Entry 6MMR (electron microscopy, 5.13 A resolution (low resolution: residue-level contacts below are approximate; hydrogen-bond / salt-bridge calls are withheld)); this record covers chains B and C of the 4 polymer chains in the assembly.

== Chain B ==
Name: Glutamate receptor ionotropic, NMDA 2A
From: Rattus norvegicus
UniProtKB: Q00959 (NMDE1_RAT); numbering as in UniProt (aligned over 1-837)
Amino-acid sequence (837 residues; each row starts with the number of its first residue):
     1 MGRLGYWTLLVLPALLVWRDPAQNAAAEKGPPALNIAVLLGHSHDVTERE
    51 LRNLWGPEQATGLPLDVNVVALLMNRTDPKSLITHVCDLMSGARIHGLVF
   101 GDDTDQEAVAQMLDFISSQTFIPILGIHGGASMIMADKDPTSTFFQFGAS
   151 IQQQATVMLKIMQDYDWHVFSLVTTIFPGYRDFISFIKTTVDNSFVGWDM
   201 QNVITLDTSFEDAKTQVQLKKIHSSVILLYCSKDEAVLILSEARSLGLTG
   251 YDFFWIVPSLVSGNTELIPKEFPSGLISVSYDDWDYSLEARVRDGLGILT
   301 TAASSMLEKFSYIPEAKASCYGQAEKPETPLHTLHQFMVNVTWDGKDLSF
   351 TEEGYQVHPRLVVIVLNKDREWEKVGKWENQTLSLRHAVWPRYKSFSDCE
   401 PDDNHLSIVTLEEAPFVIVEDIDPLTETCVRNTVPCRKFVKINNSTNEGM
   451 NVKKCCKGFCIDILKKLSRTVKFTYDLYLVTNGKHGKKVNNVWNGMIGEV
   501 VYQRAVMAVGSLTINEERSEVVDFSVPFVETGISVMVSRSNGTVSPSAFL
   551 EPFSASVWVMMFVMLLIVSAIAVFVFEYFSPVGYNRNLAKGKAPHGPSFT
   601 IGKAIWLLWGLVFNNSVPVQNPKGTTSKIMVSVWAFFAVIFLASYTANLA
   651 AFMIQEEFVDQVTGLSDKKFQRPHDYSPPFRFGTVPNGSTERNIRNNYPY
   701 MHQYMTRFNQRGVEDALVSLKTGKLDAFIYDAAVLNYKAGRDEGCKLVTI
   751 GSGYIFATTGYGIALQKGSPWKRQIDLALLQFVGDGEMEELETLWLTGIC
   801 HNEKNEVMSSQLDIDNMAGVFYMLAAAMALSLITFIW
Not modelled in the structure: 1-33, 539-554, 580-597, 801-808
Differences from the reference sequence: conflict Thr758 (Ser in Q00959)
Disulfide bonds: Cys87-Cys320, Cys429-Cys455, Cys745-Cys800
Covalent attachments: N-acetylglucosamine (NAG) linked to Asn75, Asn340, Asn380, Asn443, Asn444, Asn687

== Chain C ==
Name: Glutamate receptor ionotropic, NMDA 1
From: Rattus norvegicus
UniProtKB: P35439 (NMDZ1_RAT), isoform P35439-5; residues 1-838 here = UniProt positions 1-838
Amino-acid sequence (838 residues; row label = number of the first residue in the row):
     1 MSTMHLLTFALLFSCSFARAACDPKIVNIGAVLSTRKHEQMFREAVNQAN
    51 KRHGSWKIQLNATSVTHKPNAIQMALSVCEDLISSQVYAILVSHPPTPND
   101 HFTPTPVSYTAGFYRIPVLGLTTRMSIYSDKSIHLSFLRTVPPYSHQSSV
   151 WFEMMRVYNWNHIILLVSDDHEGRAAQKRLETLLEERESKAEKVLQFDPG
   201 TKNVTALLMEARELEARVIILSASEDDAATVYRAAAMLNMTGSGYVWLVG
   251 EREISGNALRYAPDGIIGLQLINGKNESAHISDAVGVVAQAVHELLEKEN
   301 ITDPPRGCVGNTNIWKTGPLFKRVLMSSKYADGVTGRVEFNEDGDRKFAN
   351 YSIMNLQNRKLVQVGIYNGTHVIPNDRKIIWPGGETEKPRGYQMSTRLKI
   401 VTIHQEPFVYVKPTMSDGTCKEEFTVNGDPVKKVICTGPNDTSPGSPRHT
   451 VPQCCYGFCIDLLIKLARTMNFTYEVHLVADGKFGTQERVNNSNKKEWNG
   501 MMGELLSGQADMIVAPLTINNERAQYIEFSKPFKYQGLTILVKKEIPRST
   551 LDSFMQPFQSTLWLLVGLSVHVVAVMLYLLDRFSPFGRFKVNSEEEEEDA
   601 LTLSSAMWFSWGVLLNSGIGEGAPRSFSARILGMVWAGFAMIIVASYTAN
   651 LAAFLVLDRPEERITGINDPRLRNPSDKFIYATVKQSSVDIYFRRQVELS
   701 TMYRHMEKHNYESAAEAIQAVRDNKLHAFIWDSAVLEFEASQKCDLVTTG
   751 ELFFRSGFGIGMRKDSPWKQNVSLSILKSHENGFMEDLDKTWVRYQECDS
   801 RSNAPATLTFENMAGVFMLVAGGIVAGIFLIFIEIAYK
Not modelled in the structure: 1-24, 545-559, 586-600, 621-626, 798-806
UniProt features mapped onto this chain:
  - region: Leu603 to Pro624 (Pore-forming)
  - binding site (glycine): Pro516, Thr518, Arg523, Ser688, Asp732
  - glycosylation (N-linked (GlcNAc...) asparagine): Asn61, Asn203, Asn239, Asn276, Asn300, Asn350, Asn368, Asn440, Asn471, Asn491, Asn674, Asn771
Disulfide bonds: Cys420-Cys454, Cys436-Cys455
Covalent attachments: N-acetylglucosamine (NAG) linked to Asn61, Asn203, Asn239, Asn276, Asn300, Asn350, Asn368, Asn440, Asn471, Asn491, Asn771

== How chain B and chain C interact ==
Residue-residue contacts - 77 pairs, chain B then chain C:
  Ile514(B) with Lys531(C); Leu777(C)
  Asn515(B) with Leu777(C)
  Glu516(B) with Lys778(C)
  Ser519(B) with Gln770(C); Leu774(C); Leu777(C)
  Phe524(B) with Lys531(C)
  Pro527(B) with Tyr535(C)
  Glu530(B) with Tyr535(C); Gln536(C); Arg755(C); Ser756(C)
  Ser556(B) with Phe810(C)
  Val557(B) with Thr809(C); Phe810(C)
  Met560(B) with Phe817(C)
  Met564(B) with Phe817(C); Ala821(C); Ile824(C)
  Ile571(B) with Ile828(C)
  Tyr578(B) with Ile835(C)
  Leu611(B) with Ser617(C)
  Asn614(B) with Asn616(C); Ser617(C)
  Asn621(B) with Gly620(C)
  Thr625(B) with Trp608(C); Glu834(C)
  Thr626(B) with Ile831(C)
  Lys628(B) with Trp608(C)
  Ile629(B) with Ile831(C); Glu834(C)
  Ser632(B) with Leu615(C)
  Ala635(B) with Leu615(C); Ser617(C)
  Phe637(B) with Met813(C); Val820(C)
  Val639(B) with Val644(C)
  Ile640(B) with Val816(C)
  Phe641(B) with Met813(C)
  Ala643(B) with Tyr647(C); Leu651(C)
  Ser644(B) with Met813(C)
  Thr646(B) with Leu651(C)
  Ala647(B) with Leu651(C); Leu655(C)
  Asn648(B) with Thr807(C); Thr809(C)
  Ala650(B) with Leu655(C)
  Ile654(B) with Leu655(C); Arg659(C)
  Asn697(B) with Glu781(C); Asn782(C)
  Tyr754(B) with Glu786(C)
  Ile755(B) with Glu786(C)
  Phe756(B) with Glu786(C)
  Ala757(B) with His780(C)
  Thr758(B) with Tyr535(C); His780(C); Glu786(C)
  Thr759(B) with Tyr535(C)
  Gly760(B) with Tyr535(C)
  Lys772(B) with Lys769(C)
  Arg773(B) with Gln525(C); Glu528(C); Lys764(C)
  Leu777(B) with Asn521(C); Ala524(C); Gln525(C)
  Leu780(B) with Ile519(C); Asn520(C); Ala524(C)
  Gln781(B) with Asn521(C)
  Val783(B) with Phe754(C)
  Gly784(B) with Tyr692(C); Arg695(C)
  Asp785(B) with Val697(C)
Interface residues without a listed pair, chain B (56 interface residues in all): Ser525, Met561, Val631, Phe636, Ala651, Asn696, Glu792
Interface residues without a listed pair, chain C (57 interface residues in all): Tyr526, Pro532, Trp563, Gly618, Ile619, Val656, Asp789, Asn812, Lys838

== In short ==
56 residues of chain B face 57 of chain C across their interface. Covalently linked N-acetylglucosamine: at
Asn75(B), Asn340(B), Asn380(B), Asn443(B), Asn444(B) and Asn687(B). N-acetylglucosamine is covalently linked
to Asn61(C), Asn203(C), Asn239(C), Asn276(C), Asn300(C) and Asn350(C) and 5 more.
Chain B is Glutamate receptor ionotropic, NMDA 2A and chain C is Glutamate receptor ionotropic, NMDA 1, both
from Rattus norvegicus; the structure, Diheteromeric NMDA receptor GluN1/GluN2A in the '2-Knuckle-Symmetric'
conformation, in complex with glycine and glutamate, in the ..., was determined by electron microscopy,
deposited together with 6MM9, 6MMA, 6MMB, 6MMG, 6MMH, 6MMI and 12 further entries.
